Entry 8RHL (X-ray diffraction, 3.20 A resolution); this record covers chains F and G of the 32 polymer chains in the assembly.

== Chain F ==
Name: Probable proteasome subunit alpha type-7
From: Saccharomyces cerevisiae
UniProtKB: P21242 (PSA7_YEAST); residues -3 to 284 here correspond to UniProt positions 1-288 (UniProt number = residue number + 4)
Amino-acid sequence (288 residues; numbered -3 to 284; the number before each row is that of its first residue; numbers below 1 keep their minus sign (Met-3 is residue -3)):
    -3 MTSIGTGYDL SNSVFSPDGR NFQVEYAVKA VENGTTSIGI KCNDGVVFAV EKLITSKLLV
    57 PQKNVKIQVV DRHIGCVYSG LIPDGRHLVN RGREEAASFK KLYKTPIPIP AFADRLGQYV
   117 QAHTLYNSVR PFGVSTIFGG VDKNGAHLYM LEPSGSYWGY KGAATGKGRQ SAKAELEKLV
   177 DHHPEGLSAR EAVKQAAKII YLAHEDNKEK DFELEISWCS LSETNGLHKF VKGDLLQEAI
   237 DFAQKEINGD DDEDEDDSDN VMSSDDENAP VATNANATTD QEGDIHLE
Not modelled in the structure: -3 to 1, 245-284
Swiss-Prot annotation at these positions:
  - modified residue: Thr-2 (N-acetylthreonine)

== Chain G ==
Name: Proteasome subunit alpha type-1
From: Saccharomyces cerevisiae
UniProtKB: P21243 (PSA1_YEAST); residues -8 to 243 here correspond to UniProt positions 1-252 (UniProt number = residue number + 9)
Amino-acid sequence (252 residues; numbered -8 to 243; the number before each row is that of its first residue; numbers below 1 keep their minus sign (Met-8 is residue -8)):
    -8 MSGAAAASAA GYDRHITIFS PEGRLYQVEY AFKATNQTNI NSLAVRGKDC TVVISQKKVP
    52 DKLLDPTTVS YIFCISRTIG MVVNGPIPDA RNAALRAKAE AAEFRYKYGY DMPCDVLAKR
   112 MANLSQIYTQ RAYMRPLGVI LTFVSVDEEL GPSIYKTDPA GYYVGYKATA TGPKQQEITT
   172 NLENHFKKSK IDHINEESWE KVVEFAITHM IDALGTEFSK NDLEVGVATK DKFFTLSAEN
   232 IEERLVAIAE QD
Not modelled in the structure: -8 to 1, 243
Bound ions: Mg2+: Thr8, Arg122, Ala123, Met125

== Interface between chain F and chain G ==
Residue-residue contacts - 63 pairs, chain F then chain G:
  Thr2(F) - His6(G)  hydrogen bond (backbone-side chain)
  Gly3(F) - His6(G)
  Tyr4(F) - Arg5(G)
  Tyr4(F) - His6(G)
  Tyr4(F) - Tyr21(G)
  Ser9(F) - Arg126(G)
  Val10(F) - His6(G)
  Val10(F) - Gln18(G)
  Phe11(F) - Gln18(G)  hydrogen bond (backbone-side chain)
  Phe11(F) - Tyr21(G)
  Phe11(F) - Ala22(G)  hydrophobic
  Phe11(F) - Ala25(G)  hydrophobic
  Phe11(F) - Arg126(G)
  Phe11(F) - Pro127(G)
  Ser12(F) - Tyr21(G)
  Pro13(F) - Tyr21(G)  hydrophobic
  Pro13(F) - Lys24(G)  hydrogen bond (backbone-side chain)
  Asp14(F) - Lys24(G)
  Gly15(F) - Tyr21(G)
  Gly15(F) - Ala25(G)
  Lys37(F) - Asp56(G)  salt bridge
  Asp110(F) - Arg82(G)
  Gln114(F) - Arg82(G)  hydrogen bond (side chain-backbone)
  Gln114(F) - Asn83(G)
  Gln114(F) - Leu86(G)
  Gln117(F) - Pro79(G)
  Gln117(F) - Asp80(G)
  Gln117(F) - Asn83(G)  hydrogen bond
  Gln117(F) - Arg126(G)
  Thr120(F) - Arg126(G)  hydrogen bond (backbone-side chain)
  Leu121(F) - Asn83(G)
  Leu121(F) - Tyr124(G)
  Leu121(F) - Arg126(G)
  Leu121(F) - Leu128(G)  hydrophobic
  Tyr122(F) - Tyr124(G)
  Tyr122(F) - Met125(G)  hydrophobic
  Ser150(F) - Pro79(G)
  Gly151(F) - Pro79(G)
  Ser152(F) - Ile78(G)
  Ser152(F) - Pro79(G)
  Tyr153(F) - Arg82(G)  hydrogen bond (backbone-side chain)
  Trp154(F) - Leu55(G)  hydrophobic
  Trp154(F) - Thr59(G)
  Trp154(F) - Val60(G)  hydrophobic
  Trp154(F) - Tyr62(G)
  Trp154(F) - Ile78(G)  hydrophobic
  Trp154(F) - Arg82(G)
  Gly155(F) - Leu55(G)
  Gly155(F) - Asp56(G)  hydrogen bond (backbone-backbone)
  Gly155(F) - Thr59(G)  hydrogen bond (backbone-side chain)
  Tyr156(F) - Leu54(G)
  Tyr156(F) - Leu55(G)
  Tyr156(F) - Asp56(G)
  Lys157(F) - Lys53(G)
  Lys157(F) - Leu54(G)  hydrogen bond (backbone-backbone)
  Lys157(F) - Leu55(G)
  Gly158(F) - Leu54(G)
  Lys169(F) - Leu54(G)
  Leu172(F) - Leu54(G)
  Glu173(F) - Lys53(G)
  Glu173(F) - Leu54(G)
  Val176(F) - Leu54(G)  hydrophobic
  Asp177(F) - Lys53(G)  salt bridge
Other interface residues (no listed pair), chain F (32 interface residues in all): Tyr145
Other interface residues (no listed pair), chain G (29 interface residues in all): Asp52, Pro57, Ser61, Gly129

== Overview ==
32 residues of chain F face 29 of chain G across their interface, with 10 hydrogen bonds and 2 salt bridges.
Polar contacts include Lys37(F)-Asp56(G), Asp177(F)-Lys53(G) and Thr2(F)-His6(G). The Mg2+ site is built by
Thr8(G), Arg122(G), Ala123(G) and Met125(G).
Here chain F is Probable proteasome subunit alpha type-7 and chain G is Proteasome subunit alpha type-1, both
from Saccharomyces cerevisiae. Entry 8RHL (Yeast 20S proteasome in complex with a linear biarylether
epoxyketone (compound 15a)) was determined by X-ray diffraction, deposited together with 8RHJ and 8RHK.
